Entry 8BTN (X-ray diffraction, 3.10 A resolution); this record covers chains B and A.

Chain B (and A):
Name: TIR domain-containing protein
Source organism: Bacillus cereus MSX-D12
Notes: chain A of this document is another copy of the same molecule, construct and numbering; everything in this record applies to it too
Reference sequence: J8CSK2 (J8CSK2_BACCS); residue numbers follow UniProt; this construct covers 1-193
Chain sequence (211 residues; each row starts with the number of its first residue; numbers below 1 keep their minus sign (Met-17 is residue -17)):
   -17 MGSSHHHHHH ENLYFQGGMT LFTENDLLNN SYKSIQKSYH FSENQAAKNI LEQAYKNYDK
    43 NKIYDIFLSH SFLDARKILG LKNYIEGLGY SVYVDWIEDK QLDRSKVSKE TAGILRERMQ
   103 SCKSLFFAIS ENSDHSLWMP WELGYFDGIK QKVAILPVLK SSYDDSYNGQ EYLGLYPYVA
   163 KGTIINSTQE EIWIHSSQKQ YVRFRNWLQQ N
Unresolved in the structure: -17 to 0, 17-24, 79-88, 114-115, 164-171, 193 (chain A: -17 to 0, 79-86, 144-146, 151-153, 165-169, 193)
Differences from the reference sequence: initiating methionine (-17); expression tag (-16 to 0)
What the authors report for this chain:
  - catalytic residues: Glu124
  - mutagenesis - E124A: decreased catalytic activity
  - conformationally variable residues (order/disorder transition): Asp77 to Ser90

Chain B / chain A interface:
Pairs across the interface (39):
  Ser90(B) - Leu157(A)
  Lys91(B) - Gly156(A)
  Lys91(B) - Leu157(A)
  Ala94(B) - Leu157(A)  hydrophobic
  Arg98(B) - Asp129(A)  salt bridge
  Arg98(B) - Tyr158(A)
  Leu119(B) - Tyr154(A)  hydrogen bond (backbone-side chain)
  Trp120(B) - Tyr154(A)
  Pro122(B) - Pro122(A)  hydrophobic
  Pro122(B) - Trp123(A)
  Trp123(B) - Pro122(A)
  Trp123(B) - Leu125(A)
  Trp123(B) - Gly126(A)
  Trp123(B) - Asp129(A)
  Trp123(B) - Tyr154(A)
  Trp123(B) - Tyr158(A)  hydrogen bond
  Gly126(B) - Trp123(A)
  Gly126(B) - Gly126(A)
  Gly126(B) - Tyr127(A)
  Tyr127(B) - Gly126(A)
  Tyr127(B) - Asp129(A)
  Tyr127(B) - Gly130(A)
  Asp129(B) - Arg98(A)  salt bridge
  Asp129(B) - Trp123(A)
  Asp129(B) - Tyr127(A)
  Gly130(B) - Tyr127(A)
  Gly130(B) - Ile131(A)
  Ile131(B) - Gly130(A)
  Glu153(B) - Val89(A)
  Tyr154(B) - Leu119(A)  hydrogen bond (side chain-backbone)
  Tyr154(B) - Trp120(A)
  Tyr154(B) - Trp123(A)
  Gly156(B) - Lys91(A)  hydrogen bond (backbone-side chain)
  Leu157(B) - Val89(A)  hydrophobic
  Leu157(B) - Ser90(A)
  Leu157(B) - Lys91(A)
  Leu157(B) - Ala94(A)  hydrophobic
  Tyr158(B) - Arg98(A)
  Tyr158(B) - Trp123(A)  hydrogen bond
Also at the interface, not in a pair above, chain B (20 interface residues in all): Leu125, Ser178

In short:
The interface between chain B and chain A involves 20 residues on one side and 19 on the other, with 5
hydrogen bonds and 2 salt bridges. Among the polar pairs are Arg98(B)-Asp129(A), Leu119(B)-Tyr154(A) and
Trp123(B)-Tyr158(A). From the paper: the catalytic residue Glu124(B); E124A of chain B reduces catalytic
activity.
Chain B and chain A are both TIR domain-containing protein (Bacillus cereus MSX-D12); the structure, Crystal
structure of BcThsB, was determined by X-ray diffraction together with 8BTO and 8BTP from the same study.
